PDB entry 5DOO | X-ray diffraction, 3.13 A resolution | chains A and B

# Chain A (and B)
Name: protein lysine methyltransferase 2
From: Rickettsia typhi (strain ATCC VR-144 / Wilmington)
Notes: chain B of this document is another copy of the same molecule, construct and numbering; everything in this record applies to it too
UniProtKB: Q68XQ5 (Q68XQ5_RICTY); numbering as in UniProt (aligned over 1-534)
Chain sequence (535 residues; each row starts with the number of its first residue; numbering starts at 0):
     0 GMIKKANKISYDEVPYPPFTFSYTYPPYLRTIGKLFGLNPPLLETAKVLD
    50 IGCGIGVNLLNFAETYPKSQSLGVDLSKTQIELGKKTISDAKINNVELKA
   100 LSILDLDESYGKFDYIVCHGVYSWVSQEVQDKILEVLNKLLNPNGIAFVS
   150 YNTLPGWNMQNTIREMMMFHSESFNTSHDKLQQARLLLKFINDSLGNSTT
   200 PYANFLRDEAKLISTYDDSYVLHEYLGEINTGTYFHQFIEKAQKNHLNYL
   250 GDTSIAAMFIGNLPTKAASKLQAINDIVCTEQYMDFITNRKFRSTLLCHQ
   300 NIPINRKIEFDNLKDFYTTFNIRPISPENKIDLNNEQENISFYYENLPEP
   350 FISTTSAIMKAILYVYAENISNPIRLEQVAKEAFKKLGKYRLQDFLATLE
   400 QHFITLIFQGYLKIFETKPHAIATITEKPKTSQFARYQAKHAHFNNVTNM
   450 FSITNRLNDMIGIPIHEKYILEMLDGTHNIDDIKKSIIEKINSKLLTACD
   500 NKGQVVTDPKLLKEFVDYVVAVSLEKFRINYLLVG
Not modelled in the structure: 0-13, 173-178, 500-504 (chain B: 0-14, 172-178)
Construct notes: expression tag (0)
Bound ions: Ca2+ site 1: Asp-310, Asn-311, Asp-314, Asp-481; Ca2+ site 2: Glu-513 (shared with Asp-516(B) of chain B)

# How chain A and chain B interact
Pairs across the interface (42; chain A residue first):
  Pro-154(A) / Thr-161(B)
  Asn-157(A) / Asn-157(B)  hydrogen bond (backbone-side chain)
  Thr-161(A) / Pro-154(B)
  Thr-161(A) / Asn-157(B)
  Glu-164(A) / Tyr-233(B)
  Glu-164(A) / His-235(B)  salt bridge
  Met-165(A) / Phe-285(B)  hydrophobic
  Phe-168(A) / His-235(B)
  Phe-168(A) / Gln-281(B)
  Phe-189(A) / Ala-266(B)  hydrophobic
  Phe-189(A) / Leu-270(B)  hydrophobic
  Phe-189(A) / Tyr-282(B)  hydrogen bond (backbone-side chain)
  Ile-190(A) / Tyr-282(B)
  Asp-192(A) / Pro-263(B)
  Ser-193(A) / Leu-262(B)
  Ser-193(A) / Pro-263(B)
  Ser-193(A) / Tyr-282(B)  hydrogen bond
  Leu-194(A) / Ile-286(B)  hydrophobic
  Tyr-201(A) / Phe-204(B)  hydrophobic
  Tyr-201(A) / Phe-285(B)
  Tyr-201(A) / Ile-286(B)
  Tyr-201(A) / Asn-288(B)
  Phe-204(A) / Tyr-201(B)  hydrophobic
  Tyr-233(A) / Thr-161(B)
  Tyr-233(A) / Glu-164(B)
  His-235(A) / Phe-168(B)
  Leu-262(A) / Ser-193(B)
  Pro-263(A) / Asp-192(B)
  Pro-263(A) / Ser-193(B)
  Ala-266(A) / Phe-189(B)  hydrophobic
  Ala-266(A) / Ser-193(B)
  Leu-270(A) / Phe-189(B)  hydrophobic
  Gln-281(A) / Phe-168(B)
  Tyr-282(A) / Phe-189(B)
  Tyr-282(A) / Ile-190(B)
  Tyr-282(A) / Ser-193(B)  hydrogen bond
  Phe-285(A) / Met-165(B)  hydrophobic
  Phe-285(A) / Tyr-201(B)  hydrogen bond (backbone-side chain)
  Ile-286(A) / Leu-194(B)  hydrophobic
  Ile-286(A) / Tyr-201(B)
  Ile-286(A) / Leu-205(B)  hydrophobic
  Asn-288(A) / Tyr-201(B)  hydrogen bond
Other interface residues (no listed pair), chain A (29 interface residues in all): Gly-195, Leu-205, Lys-269, Cys-278, Thr-287
Other interface residues (no listed pair), chain B (29 interface residues in all): Gly-195, Ser-197, Lys-269, Thr-287

# Overview
Chain A and chain B each contribute 29 residues to their interface; the contacts include 6 hydrogen bonds and
1 salt bridge. Among the polar pairs are Glu-164(A)/His-235(B), Asn-157(A)/Asn-157(B) and
Phe-189(A)/Tyr-282(B). The Ca2+ site 1 is built by Asp-310(A), Asn-311(A), Asp-314(A) and Asp-481(A).
Chain A and chain B are both protein lysine methyltransferase 2 (Rickettsia typhi (strain ATCC VR-144 /
Wilmington)); the structure, The structure of PKMT2 from Rickettsia typhi, was determined by X-ray diffraction
together with 5DO0, 5DPD and 5DPL from the same study.
